8SSB - chains B and C of the 6 polymer chains in the assembly; structure by electron microscopy, 3.66 A resolution.

[Chain B (and C)]
Name: Glutamate receptor 2, Voltage-dependent calcium channel gamma-5 subunit chimera
From: Rattus norvegicus
Notes: chain C of this document is another copy of the same molecule, construct and numbering; everything in this record applies to it too
UniProt: chimeric construct of P19491, Q8VHW8: residues 10-826 from P19491 (GRIA2_RAT), isoform P19491-2 positions 25-841 (UniProt number = residue number + 15); residues 832-1035 from Q8VHW8 positions 4-207 (UniProt number = residue number - 828)
Amino-acid sequence (1026 residues; numbered 10 to 1035; the number before each row is that of its first residue):
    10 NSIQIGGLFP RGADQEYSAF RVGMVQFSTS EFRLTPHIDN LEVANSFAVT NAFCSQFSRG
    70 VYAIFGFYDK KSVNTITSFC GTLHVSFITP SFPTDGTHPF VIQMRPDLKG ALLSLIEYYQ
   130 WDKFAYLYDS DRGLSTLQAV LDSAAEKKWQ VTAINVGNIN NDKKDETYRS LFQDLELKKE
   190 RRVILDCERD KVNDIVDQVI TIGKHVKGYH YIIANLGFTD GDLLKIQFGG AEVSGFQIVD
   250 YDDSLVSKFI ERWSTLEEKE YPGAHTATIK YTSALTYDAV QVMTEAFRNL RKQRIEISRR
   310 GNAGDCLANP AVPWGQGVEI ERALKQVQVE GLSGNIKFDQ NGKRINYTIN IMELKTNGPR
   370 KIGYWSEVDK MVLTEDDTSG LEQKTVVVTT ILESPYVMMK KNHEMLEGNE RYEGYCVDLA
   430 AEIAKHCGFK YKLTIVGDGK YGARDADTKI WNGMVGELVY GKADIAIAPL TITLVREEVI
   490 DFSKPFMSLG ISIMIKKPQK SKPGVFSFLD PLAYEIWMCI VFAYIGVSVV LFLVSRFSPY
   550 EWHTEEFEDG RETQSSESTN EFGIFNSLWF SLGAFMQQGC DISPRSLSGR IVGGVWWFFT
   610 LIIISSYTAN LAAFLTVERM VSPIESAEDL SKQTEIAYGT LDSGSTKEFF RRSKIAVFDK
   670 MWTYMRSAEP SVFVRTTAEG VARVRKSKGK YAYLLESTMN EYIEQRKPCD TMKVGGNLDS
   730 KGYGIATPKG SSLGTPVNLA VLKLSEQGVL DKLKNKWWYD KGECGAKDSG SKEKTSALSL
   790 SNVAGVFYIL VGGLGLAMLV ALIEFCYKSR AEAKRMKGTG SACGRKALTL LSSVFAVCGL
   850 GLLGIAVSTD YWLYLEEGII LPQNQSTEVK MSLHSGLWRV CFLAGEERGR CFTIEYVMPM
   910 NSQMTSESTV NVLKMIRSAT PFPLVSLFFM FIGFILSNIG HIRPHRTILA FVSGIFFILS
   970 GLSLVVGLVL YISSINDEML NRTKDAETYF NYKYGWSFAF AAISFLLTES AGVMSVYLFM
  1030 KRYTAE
Disordered / not traced: 10-393, 549-568, 822-1035 (chain C: 10-393, 549-568, 823-830, 908-915, 952-955)
Cystine bridges: Cys718-Cys773
Sequence notes: conflict Glu241 (Asn256 in P19491), Leu382 (Val397 in P19491), Glu384 (Gly405 in P19491), Asp385 (Asn406 in P19491), Gln392 (Asn413 in P19491); linker (827-831)
Small-molecule neighbours:
  - glutamic acid (GLU): Tyr450, Gly451, Pro478, Leu479, Thr480, Arg485, Leu650, Asp651, Gly653, Ser654, Thr655, Glu705, Tyr732
  - spermidine (SPD): Gln586, Gln587, Gly588, Cys589
Curated features (UniProtKB/Swiss-Prot):
  - glycosylation: Asn355 (N-linked (GlcNAc...) asparagine)

[Interface between chain B and chain C]
Residue-residue contacts - 106 pairs, chain B then chain C:
  Leu483(B) - Glu755(C)
  Glu486(B) - Lys493(C)  salt bridge
  Lys493(B) - Glu486(C)
  Ser497(B) - Ser729(C)
  Asp519(B) - Ala786(C)
  Pro520(B) - Ala786(C)
  Pro520(B) - Leu787(C)
  Leu521(B) - Ala786(C)
  Leu521(B) - Leu787(C)  hydrophobic
  Ala522(B) - Ala786(C)
  Ala522(B) - Leu787(C)  hydrogen bond (backbone-backbone)
  Glu524(B) - Leu789(C)
  Ile525(B) - Leu787(C)
  Ile525(B) - Ser788(C)
  Ile525(B) - Leu789(C)  hydrophobic
  Ile525(B) - Val792(C)  hydrophobic
  Cys528(B) - Leu789(C)  hydrophobic
  Cys528(B) - Phe796(C)
  Ala532(B) - Leu799(C)  hydrophobic
  Gly535(B) - Leu803(C)
  Val536(B) - Leu799(C)  hydrophobic
  Val536(B) - Leu803(C)  hydrophobic
  Val539(B) - Leu803(C)  hydrophobic
  Val543(B) - Ala810(C)  hydrophobic
  Phe546(B) - Phe814(C)  hydrophobic
  Ser547(B) - Glu813(C)  hydrogen bond
  Pro548(B) - Lys817(C)
  Ala583(B) - Gln587(C)
  Gln586(B) - Gln587(C)
  Cys589(B) - Gly588(C)
  Ser592(B) - Trp578(C)  hydrogen bond
  Ser592(B) - Asp590(C)
  Ser595(B) - Phe574(C)
  Ser595(B) - Glu813(C)
  Leu596(B) - Phe574(C)  hydrophobic
  Leu596(B) - Val809(C)  hydrophobic
  Ser597(B) - Ala806(C)
  Ser597(B) - Val809(C)
  Ser597(B) - Ala810(C)
  Ser597(B) - Glu813(C)  hydrogen bond
  Arg599(B) - Phe574(C)
  Arg599(B) - Asn575(C)  hydrogen bond
  Arg599(B) - Trp578(C)
  Ile600(B) - Gly802(C)
  Ile600(B) - Ala806(C)  hydrophobic
  Val601(B) - Leu803(C)  hydrophobic
  Val601(B) - Ala806(C)  hydrophobic
  Val604(B) - Leu799(C)
  Val604(B) - Gly802(C)
  Trp605(B) - Leu799(C)  hydrophobic
  Trp606(B) - Trp578(C)  hydrophobic
  Trp606(B) - Leu581(C)  hydrophobic
  Trp606(B) - Gly582(C)
  Trp606(B) - Met585(C)
  Trp606(B) - Gln587(C)
  Phe607(B) - Phe517(C)  hydrophobic
  Phe607(B) - Ile798(C)  hydrophobic
  Phe608(B) - Val795(C)  hydrophobic
  Phe608(B) - Phe796(C)  hydrophobic
  Phe608(B) - Leu799(C)  hydrophobic
  Leu610(B) - Ile613(C)  hydrophobic
  Ile611(B) - Phe517(C)  hydrophobic
  Ile611(B) - Tyr616(C)
  Ile611(B) - Val795(C)  hydrophobic
  Ser614(B) - Tyr616(C)
  Ser614(B) - Thr617(C)  hydrogen bond
  Ser614(B) - Leu620(C)
  Ser615(B) - Leu620(C)
  Ser615(B) - Leu787(C)
  Ser615(B) - Val792(C)
  Ala618(B) - Leu620(C)
  Ala618(B) - Ala621(C)
  Asn619(B) - Leu624(C)
  Asn619(B) - Ser785(C)
  Asn619(B) - Ala786(C)
  Asn619(B) - Leu787(C)
  Ala621(B) - Ala621(C)  hydrophobic
  Ala622(B) - Leu624(C)  hydrophobic
  Ala622(B) - Thr625(C)
  Ala622(B) - Arg628(C)  hydrogen bond (backbone-side chain)
  Phe623(B) - Arg628(C)
  Phe623(B) - Ser785(C)
  Phe623(B) - Ala786(C)
  Thr625(B) - Thr625(C)
  Val626(B) - Thr625(C)
  Val626(B) - Arg628(C)  hydrogen bond (backbone-side chain)
  Val626(B) - Met629(C)  hydrophobic
  Glu627(B) - Arg628(C)
  Arg628(B) - Arg628(C)
  Arg628(B) - Lys783(C)
  Arg628(B) - Ser785(C)
  Glu634(B) - Lys781(C)
  Asp638(B) - Lys781(C)
  Lys663(B) - Glu755(C)
  Lys663(B) - Gln756(C)  hydrogen bond (side chain-backbone)
  Lys663(B) - Gly757(C)
  Lys663(B) - Asp760(C)
  Ile664(B) - Asp760(C)
  Asn726(B) - Asn726(C)
  Ser729(B) - Ser497(C)
  Ser729(B) - Ser729(C)  hydrogen bond
  Leu751(B) - Leu483(C)  hydrophobic
  Gln756(B) - Lys663(C)
  Gly757(B) - Lys663(C)
  Asn764(B) - Lys663(C)  hydrogen bond (side chain-backbone)
  Asn764(B) - Ile664(C)
Interface residues without a listed pair, chain B (64 interface residues in all): Gly588, Pro593, Gly602, Gly603, Thr609, Ile612, Thr617
Interface residues without a listed pair, chain C (57 interface residues in all): Gln586, Lys730, Leu751, Asn764, Leu805, Met807

[Overview]
The interface between chain B and chain C involves 64 residues on one side and 57 on the other, with 11
hydrogen bonds and 1 salt bridge. Among the polar pairs are Glu486(B)-Lys493(C), Ser547(B)-Glu813(C) and
Ser592(B)-Trp578(C). Bound to chain B: glutamic acid and spermidine.
Chain B and chain C are both Glutamate receptor 2, Voltage-dependent calcium channel gamma-5 subunit chimera
(Rattus norvegicus); the structure, Structure of LBD-TMD of AMPA receptor GluA2 in complex with auxiliary
subunits TARP gamma-5 and cornichon-2 ..., was determined by electron microscopy together with 8SS2, 8SS3,
8SS4, 8SS6, 8SS7 and 8SSA from the same study.
